Entry 1D4V (X-ray diffraction, 2.20 A resolution); this record covers chains B and A.

Chain B:
Name: Tnf-related apoptosis inducing ligand
Source organism: Homo sapiens
Notes: fragment: single subunit
Reference sequence: P50591 (TNF10_HUMAN); residues 119-281 here = UniProt positions 119-281
Sequence (163 residues; each row starts with the number of its first residue):
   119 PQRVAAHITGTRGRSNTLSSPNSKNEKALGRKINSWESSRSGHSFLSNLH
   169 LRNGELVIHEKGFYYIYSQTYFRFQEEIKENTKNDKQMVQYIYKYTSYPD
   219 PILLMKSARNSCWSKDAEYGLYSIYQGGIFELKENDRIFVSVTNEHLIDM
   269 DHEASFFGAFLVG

Chain A:
Name: Death receptor 5
Source organism: Homo sapiens
Notes: fragment: extracellular region
Sequence (117 residues; each row starts with the number of its first residue):
    69 PQQKRSSPSEGLCPPGHHISEDGRDCISCKYGQDYSTHWNDLLFCLRCTR
   119 CDSGEVELSPCTTTRNTVCQCEEGTFREEDSPEMCRKCRTGCPRGMVKVG
   169 DCTPWSDIECVHKESGD
Disulfides: C81-C94, C97-C113, C116-C129, C119-C137, C139-C153, C156-C170, C160-C178

Interface between chain B and chain A:
Contacting residue pairs (22):
  R130(B) with R115(A); C116(A); T117(A)
  R132(B) with Q101(A), hydrogen bond
  E155(B) with R115(A), salt bridge
  R158(B) with F112(A)
  S159(B) with F112(A)
  G160(B) with F112(A)
  H161(B) with R115(A)
  Y189(B) with E151(A), hydrogen bond
  R191(B) with D120(A), salt bridge; E151(A), hydrogen bond (side chain-backbone); M152(A)
  Q193(B) with M152(A); C153(A)
  E236(B) with C153(A); R154(A); K155(A), hydrogen bond (side chain-backbone)
  Y237(B) with M152(A), hydrophobic; R154(A), hydrogen bond
  L239(B) with E151(A); M152(A), hydrophobic
Interface residues without a listed pair, chain B (16 interface residues in all): G131, E195, H270
Interface residues without a listed pair, chain A (12 interface residues in all): R118

In short:
Chain B and chain A form an interface of 16 and 12 residues respectively; the contacts include 5 hydrogen
bonds and 2 salt bridges. Among the polar pairs are E155(B)-R115(A), R191(B)-D120(A) and R132(B)-Q101(A).
Here chain B is Tnf-related apoptosis inducing ligand and chain A is Death receptor 5, both from Homo sapiens.
Entry 1D4V (Crystal structure of trail-DR5 complex) was determined by X-ray diffraction.
